Entry 9IV2 (electron microscopy, 3.53 A resolution); this record covers chains A and R of the 4 polymer chains in the assembly.

# Chain A
Molecule: Gs protein alpha subunit
From: Homo sapiens
Sequence (361 residues; row label = number of the first residue in the row; note: 26 numbers in that range are skipped by the numbering (no residue carries them; nothing is unmodelled there)):
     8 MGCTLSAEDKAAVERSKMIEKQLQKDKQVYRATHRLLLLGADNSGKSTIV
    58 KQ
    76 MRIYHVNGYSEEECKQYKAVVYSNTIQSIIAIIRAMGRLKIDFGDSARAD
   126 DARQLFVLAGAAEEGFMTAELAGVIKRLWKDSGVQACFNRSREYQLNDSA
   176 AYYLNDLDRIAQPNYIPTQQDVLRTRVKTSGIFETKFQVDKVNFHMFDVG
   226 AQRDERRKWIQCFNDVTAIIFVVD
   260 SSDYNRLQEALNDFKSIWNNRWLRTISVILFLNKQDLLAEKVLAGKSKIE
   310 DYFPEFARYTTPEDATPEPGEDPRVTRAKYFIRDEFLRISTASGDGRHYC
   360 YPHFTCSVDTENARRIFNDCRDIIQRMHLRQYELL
Not modelled in the structure: 8-11, 76-204

# Chain R
Molecule: Adhesion G-protein coupled receptor D1
From: Homo sapiens
Reference sequence: Q6QNK2 (AGRD1_HUMAN); numbering as in UniProt (aligned over 277-874)
Sequence (598 residues; numbered 277 to 874; the number before each row is that of its first residue):
   277 HPIITNLTEERKTFQSPGVILSYLQNVSLSLPSKSLSEQTALNLTKTFLK
   327 AVGEILLLPGWIALSEDSAVVLSLIDTIDTVMGHVSSNLHGSTPQVTVEG
   377 SSAMAEFSVAKILPKTVNSSHYRFPAHGQSFIQIPHEAFHRHAWSTVVGL
   427 LYHSMHYYLNNIWPAHTKIAEAMHHQDCLLFATSHLISLEVSPPPTLSQN
   477 LSGSPLITVHLKHRLTRKQHSEATNSSNRVFVYCAFLDFSSGEGVWSNHG
   527 CALTRGNLTYSVCRCTHLTNFAILMQVVPLELARGHQVALSSISYVGCSL
   577 SVLCLVATLVTFAVLSSVSTIRNQRYHIHANLSFAVLVAQVLLLISFRLE
   627 PGTTPCQVMAVLLHYFFLSAFAWMLVEGLHLYSMVIKVFGSEDSKHRYYY
   677 GMGWGFPLLICIISLSFAMDSYGTSNNCWLSLASGAIWAFVAPALFVIVV
   727 NIGILIAVTRVISQISADNYKIHGDPSAFKLTAKAVAVLLPILGTSWVFG
   777 VLAVNGCAVVFQYMFATLNSLQGLFIFLFHCLLNSEVRAAFKHKTKVWSL
   827 TSSSARTSNAKPFHSDLMNGTRPGMASTKLSPWDKSSHSAHRVDLSAV
Not modelled in the structure: 277-552, 746-752, 828-874
Cystine bridges: Cys632-Cys704
Swiss-Prot annotation at these positions:
  - region: Asn546 to Val554 (Stachel)
  - binding site (17beta-hydroxy-5alpha-androstan-3-one): Gln563, Asn795
  - site: Leu544, Thr545 (Cleavage)
  - glycosylation (N-linked (GlcNAc...) asparagine): Asn282, Asn302, Asn319, Asn394, Asn476, Asn501, Asn533

# Interface between chain A and chain R
Residue-residue contacts (14):
  Phe376(A) with Phe665(R), hydrophobic
  Ile383(A) with Val664(R), hydrophobic
  Gln384(A) with Val661(R), hydrogen bond (side chain-backbone); Val664(R)
  His387(A) with Met660(R), hydrogen bond; Ser667(R)
  Leu388(A) with Val661(R), hydrophobic
  Gln390(A) with Arg601(R); Glu812(R)
  Tyr391(A) with Arg601(R); Leu657(R), hydrophobic
  Glu392(A) with Leu809(R); Ser811(R)
  Leu393(A) with Ile738(R), hydrophobic
Other interface residues (no listed pair), chain A (12 interface residues in all): Gln35, Val217, Arg380
Other interface residues (no listed pair), chain R (21 interface residues in all): Asn599, Glu653, His656, Ile662, Asp669, Val734, Val737, Leu757, Ala761, Asn810

# In short
12 residues of chain A face 21 of chain R across their interface; the contacts include 2 hydrogen bonds. Polar
pairs include Gln384(A)-Val661(R) and His387(A)-Met660(R). UniProt lists residues binding
17beta-hydroxy-5alpha-androstan-3-one Gln563(R) and Asn795(R) on chain R.
Here chain A is Gs protein alpha subunit and chain R is Adhesion G-protein coupled receptor D1, both from Homo
sapiens. Entry 9IV2 (Identification, structure and agonist design of an androgen membrane receptor) was
determined by electron microscopy, deposited together with 8X9S, 8X9T, 8X9U and 9IV1.
